Entry 6TH4 (X-ray diffraction, 2.12 A resolution); this record covers chains D and E of the 5 polymer chains in the assembly.

== Chain D ==
Molecule: Tubulin beta chain
Source organism: Ovis aries
Amino-acid sequence (445 residues; row label = number of the first residue in the row; note: 10 numbers in that range are skipped by the numbering (no residue carries them; nothing is unmodelled there)):
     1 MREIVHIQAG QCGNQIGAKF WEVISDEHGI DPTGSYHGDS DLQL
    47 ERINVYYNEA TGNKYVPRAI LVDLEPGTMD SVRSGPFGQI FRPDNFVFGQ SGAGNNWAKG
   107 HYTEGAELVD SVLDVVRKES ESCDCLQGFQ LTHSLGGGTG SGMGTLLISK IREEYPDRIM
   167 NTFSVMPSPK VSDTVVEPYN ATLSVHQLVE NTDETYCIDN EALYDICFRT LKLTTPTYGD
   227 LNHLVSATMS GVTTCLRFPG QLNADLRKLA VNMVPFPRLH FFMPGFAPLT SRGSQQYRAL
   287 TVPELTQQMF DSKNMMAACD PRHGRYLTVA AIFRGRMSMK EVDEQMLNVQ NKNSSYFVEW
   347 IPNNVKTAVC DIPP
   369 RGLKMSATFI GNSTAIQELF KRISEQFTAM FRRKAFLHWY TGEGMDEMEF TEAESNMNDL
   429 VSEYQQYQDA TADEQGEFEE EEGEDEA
Not modelled in the structure: 283-284, 442-455
Ligand contacts:
  - GDP (guanosine-5'-diphosphate): Gly10, Gln11, Cys12, Gln15, Ile16, Asp69, Asn101, Ser140, Gly142, Gly143, Gly144, Thr145, Gly146, Ser147, Val171, Pro173, Val177, Ser178, Asp179, Glu183, Asn206, Leu209, Tyr224, Leu227, Asn228
  - N9B (1,2,3,9-tetramethoxy-6-methylidene-5H-cyclohepta[a]naphthalen-8-one): Val238, Cys241, Leu242, Leu248, Ala250, Asp251, Lys254, Leu255, Asn258, Met259, Thr314, Val315, Ala316, Ala317, Asn350, Lys352, Ala354, Ile378
Reported in the primary citation:
  - binding site for N9B: Cys241

== Chain E ==
Molecule: Stathmin-4
Source organism: Rattus norvegicus
UniProtKB: P63043 (STMN4_RAT), isoform P63043-3; residues 4-145 here correspond to UniProt positions 75-216 (UniProt number = residue number + 71)
Amino-acid sequence (143 residues; each row starts with the number of its first residue):
     3 XADMEVIELN KATSGQSWEV ILKPPSFDGV PEFNASLPRR RDPSLEEIQK KLEAAEERRK
    63 YQEAELLKHL AEKREHEREV IQKAIEENNN FIKMAKEKLA QKMESNKENR EAHLAAMLER
   123 LQEKDKHAEE VRKNKELKEE ASR
Not modelled in the structure: 3, 34-43, 142-145
Construct notes: acetylation (3); conflict Ala4 (Ser75 in P63043); engineered mutation Ala14 (Cys85 in P63043), Trp20 (Phe91 in P63043)
Modified / non-standard residues: ACE (acetyl group) at position 3
UniProt features mapped onto this chain:
  - modified residue: Ser19 (Phosphoserine)

== How chain D and chain E interact ==
Pairs across the interface (17):
  Tyr108(D) - His129(E)  hydrogen bond
  Tyr108(D) - Ala130(E)  hydrophobic
  Tyr108(D) - Val133(E)  hydrophobic
  Tyr108(D) - Arg134(E)
  Thr109(D) - Lys137(E)
  Glu159(D) - Leu120(E)
  Glu159(D) - Asp127(E)
  Thr409(D) - Lys140(E)  hydrogen bond (backbone-side chain)
  Gly410(D) - Lys137(E)
  Glu411(D) - Val133(E)
  Glu411(D) - Lys137(E)  salt bridge
  Gly412(D) - Val133(E)
  Gly412(D) - Asn136(E)  hydrogen bond (backbone-side chain)
  Gly412(D) - Lys137(E)
  Met413(D) - Lys140(E)
  Asp414(D) - His129(E)
  Glu417(D) - His129(E)  salt bridge
Other interface residues (no listed pair), chain D (13 interface residues in all): Ser155, Gln193, Asn197
Other interface residues (no listed pair), chain E (12 interface residues in all): Leu123, Gln124, Lys126

== In short ==
Chain D and chain E form an interface of 13 and 12 residues respectively, with 3 hydrogen bonds and 2 salt
bridges. Polar contacts include Glu411(D)-Lys137(E), Glu417(D)-His129(E) and Tyr108(D)-His129(E). Ligands of
chain D: GDP and compound N9B. From the paper: a binding site for N9B at Cys241(D).
Here chain D is Tubulin beta chain (Ovis aries) and chain E is Stathmin-4 (Rattus norvegicus). Entry 6TH4
(Tubulin-inhibitor complex) was determined by X-ray diffraction.
